4Z7Q - chains B and G of the 6 polymer chains in the assembly; structure by X-ray diffraction, 2.70 A resolution.

# Chain B
Molecule: Integrin beta-3
Source organism: Homo sapiens
UniProtKB: P05106 (ITB3_HUMAN), isoform P05106-3; residues 1-471 here correspond to UniProt positions 27-497 (UniProt number = residue number + 26)
Sequence (471 residues; each row starts with the number of its first residue):
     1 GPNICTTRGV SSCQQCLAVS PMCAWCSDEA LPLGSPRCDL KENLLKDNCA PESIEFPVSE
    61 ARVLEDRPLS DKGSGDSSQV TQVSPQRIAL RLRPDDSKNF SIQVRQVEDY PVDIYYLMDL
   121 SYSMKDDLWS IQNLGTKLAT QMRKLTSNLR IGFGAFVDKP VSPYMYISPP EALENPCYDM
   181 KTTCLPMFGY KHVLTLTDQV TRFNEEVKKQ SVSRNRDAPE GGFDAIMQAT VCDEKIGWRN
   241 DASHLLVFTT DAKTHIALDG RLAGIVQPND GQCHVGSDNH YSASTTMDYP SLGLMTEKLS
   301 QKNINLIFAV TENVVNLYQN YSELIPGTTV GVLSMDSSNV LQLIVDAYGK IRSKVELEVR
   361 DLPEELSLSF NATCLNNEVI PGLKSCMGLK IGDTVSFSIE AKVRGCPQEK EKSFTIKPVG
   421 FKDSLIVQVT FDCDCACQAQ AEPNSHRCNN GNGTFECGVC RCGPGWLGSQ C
Not modelled in the structure: 467-471
Curated features (UniProtKB/Swiss-Prot):
  - region: Cys177 to Cys184 (Involved in CX3CL1-, NRG1-, FGF1- and IGF1-binding), Gln267 to Met287 (CX3CL1-binding)
  - binding site (Mg(2+)): Ser121, Ser123, Glu220
  - binding site (Ca(2+)): Ser123, Asp126, Asp127, Asp158, Asn215, Asp217, Pro219, Glu220, Asp251, Met335
  - glycosylation (N-linked (GlcNAc...) asparagine): Asn99, Asn320, Asn371, Asn452
Disulfides: Cys5-Cys23, Cys13-Cys435, Cys16-Cys38, Cys26-Cys49, Cys177-Cys184, Cys232-Cys273, Cys374-Cys386, Cys406-Cys433, Cys437-Cys457, Cys448-Cys460
Covalently attached groups: N-acetylglucosamine (NAG) linked to Asn99, Asn320, Asn371
Metal / ion sites: Mn2+ site 1: Ser121, Ser123, Glu220 (shared with Asp410(G) of chain G); Mn2+ site 2: Ser123, Asp251; Mn2+ site 3: Asp158, Asn215, Asp217, Pro219, Glu220
Reported in the primary citation:
  - Mn2+ coordination: Ser123

# Chain G
Molecule: Tetrapeptide AGDV-NH2
Sequence (5 residues; row label = number of the first residue in the row):
   408 AGDVX
Modified / non-standard residues: NH2 (amino group) at position 412
Metal / ion sites: Mn2+: Asp410 (shared with Ser121(B), Ser123(B), Glu220(B) of chain B)

# How chain B and chain G interact
Residue-residue contacts (11; chain B residue first):
  Ser121(B) with Asp410(G), hydrogen bond
  Tyr122(B) with Asp410(G), hydrogen bond (backbone-side chain)
  Ser123(B) with Asp410(G), hydrogen bond; Val411(G); NH2_412(G)
  Arg214(B) with Asp410(G)
  Asn215(B) with Asp410(G), hydrogen bond
  Arg216(B) with Gly409(G); Asp410(G), hydrogen bond (backbone-backbone)
  Ala218(B) with Gly409(G)
  Glu220(B) with Asp410(G)
Also at the interface, not in a pair above, chain B (10 interface residues in all): Ser213, Asp217
Interface features reported in the paper:
  - specific contacts: Tyr122(B)-Asp410(G) (backbone contact)

# Summary
10 residues of chain B and 4 residues of chain G are in contact; the contacts include 5 hydrogen bonds. Polar
pairs include Ser121(B)-Asp410(G), Tyr122(B)-Asp410(G) and Ser123(B)-Asp410(G). The authors report a backbone
contact between Tyr122(B) and Asp410(G). N-acetylglucosamine is covalently linked to Asn99(B), Asn320(B) and
Asn371(B). The paper reports Mn2+ coordination by Ser123(B).
Here chain B is Integrin beta-3 (Homo sapiens) and chain G is Tetrapeptide AGDV-NH2. Entry 4Z7Q (Integrin
alphaIIbbeta3 in complex with AGDV-NH2 peptide) was determined by X-ray diffraction, deposited together with
5HDB, 4Z7O and 4Z7N.
